6XWN - chains A and C of the 3 polymer chains in the assembly; structure by electron microscopy, 3.47 A resolution.

[Chain A (and C)]
Name: Proton/glutamate symporter, SDF family
Organism: Thermococcus kodakarensis (strain ATCC BAA-918 / JCM 12380 / KOD1)
Notes: chain C of this document is another copy of the same molecule, construct and numbering; everything in this record applies to it too
Reference sequence: Q5JID0 (Q5JID0_THEKO); numbering as in UniProt (aligned over 1-430)
Amino-acid sequence (430 residues; row label = number of the first residue in the row):
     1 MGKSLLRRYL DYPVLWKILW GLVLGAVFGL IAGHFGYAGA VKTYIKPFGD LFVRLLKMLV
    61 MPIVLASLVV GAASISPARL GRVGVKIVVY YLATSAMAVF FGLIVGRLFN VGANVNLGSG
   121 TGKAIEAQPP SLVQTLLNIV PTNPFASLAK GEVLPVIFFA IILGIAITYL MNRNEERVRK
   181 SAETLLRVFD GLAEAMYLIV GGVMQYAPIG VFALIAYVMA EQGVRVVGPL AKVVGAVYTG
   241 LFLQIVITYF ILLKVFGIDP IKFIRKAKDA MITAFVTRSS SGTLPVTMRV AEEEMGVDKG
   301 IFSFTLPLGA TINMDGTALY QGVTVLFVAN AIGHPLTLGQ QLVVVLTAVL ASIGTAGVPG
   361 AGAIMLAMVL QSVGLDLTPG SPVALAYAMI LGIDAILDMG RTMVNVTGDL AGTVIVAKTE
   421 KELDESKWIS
Disordered / not traced: 1-3 (chain C: 1-7)
From the paper describing this entry:
  - conformationally variable residues (loop rearrangement): Val358

[Interface between chain A and chain C]
Residue-residue contacts - 52 pairs, chain A then chain C:
  Pro47(A) - Leu137(C)
  Asp50(A) - Leu137(C)
  Leu51(A) - Leu137(C)  hydrophobic
  Leu51(A) - Val140(C)  hydrophobic
  Arg54(A) - Leu137(C)  hydrogen bond (side chain-backbone)
  Arg54(A) - Asn138(C)
  Arg54(A) - Val140(C)  hydrogen bond (side chain-backbone)
  Arg54(A) - Pro141(C)
  Arg54(A) - Thr142(C)
  Leu55(A) - Val140(C)  hydrophobic
  Leu55(A) - Phe158(C)  hydrophobic
  Lys57(A) - Thr142(C)
  Met58(A) - Pro141(C)
  Met58(A) - Thr142(C)  hydrogen bond (backbone-backbone)
  Met58(A) - Pro144(C)
  Met58(A) - Phe159(C)  hydrophobic
  Met58(A) - Ile162(C)  hydrophobic
  Met61(A) - Asn143(C)
  Met61(A) - Phe145(C)  hydrophobic
  Pro62(A) - Pro144(C)  hydrophobic
  Pro62(A) - Phe145(C)
  Leu65(A) - Phe145(C)  hydrophobic
  Leu148(A) - Asn143(C)  hydrogen bond (backbone-side chain)
  Leu148(A) - Phe145(C)  hydrophobic
  Ala149(A) - Ala146(C)
  Ala149(A) - Ala149(C)  hydrophobic
  Gly151(A) - Asn143(C)
  Arg187(A) - Lys180(C)
  Arg187(A) - Ser181(C)  hydrogen bond (backbone-side chain)
  Arg187(A) - Thr184(C)  hydrogen bond
  Arg187(A) - Arg187(C)
  Val188(A) - Thr184(C)
  Val188(A) - Val188(C)  hydrophobic
  Asp190(A) - Arg177(C)  salt bridge
  Asp190(A) - Ser181(C)
  Gly191(A) - Ser181(C)  hydrogen bond (backbone-side chain)
  Gly191(A) - Leu185(C)
  Leu192(A) - Leu185(C)
  Glu194(A) - Leu170(C)
  Glu194(A) - Arg173(C)  salt bridge
  Glu194(A) - Arg177(C)  salt bridge
  Glu194(A) - Val178(C)
  Ala195(A) - Leu163(C)  hydrophobic
  Ala195(A) - Ala166(C)
  Ala195(A) - Leu170(C)
  Met196(A) - Phe159(C)  hydrophobic
  Met196(A) - Leu163(C)  hydrophobic
  Leu198(A) - Leu170(C)  hydrophobic
  Leu198(A) - Arg173(C)
  Ile199(A) - Ile162(C)
  Ile199(A) - Leu163(C)
  Ile199(A) - Ala166(C)  hydrophobic
Also at the interface, not in a pair above, chain A (24 interface residues in all): Thr184
Also at the interface, not in a pair above, chain C (26 interface residues in all): Ile167

[In short]
24 residues of chain A face 26 of chain C across their interface; the contacts include 7 hydrogen bonds and 3
salt bridges. Polar pairs include Asp190(A)-Arg177(C), Glu194(A)-Arg173(C) and Glu194(A)-Arg177(C). The paper
reports conformational variability at Val358(A).
Both chains are Proton/glutamate symporter, SDF family (Thermococcus kodakarensis (strain ATCC BAA-918 / JCM
12380 / KOD1)). Entry 6XWN (Structure of glutamate transporter homologue GltTk in the presence of TBOA
inhibitor) was determined by electron microscopy (same publication as 6XWO, 6XWP, 6XWQ and 6XWR).
